3C29 - chains A and C of the 8 polymer chains in the assembly; structure by X-ray diffraction, 2.20 A resolution.

== Chain A ==
Name: Recombinase cre
Source organism: Bacteriophage P1
Reference sequence: P06956 (RECR_BPP1); numbering as in UniProt (aligned over 20-341)
Sequence (322 residues; numbered 20 to 341; the number before each row is that of its first residue):
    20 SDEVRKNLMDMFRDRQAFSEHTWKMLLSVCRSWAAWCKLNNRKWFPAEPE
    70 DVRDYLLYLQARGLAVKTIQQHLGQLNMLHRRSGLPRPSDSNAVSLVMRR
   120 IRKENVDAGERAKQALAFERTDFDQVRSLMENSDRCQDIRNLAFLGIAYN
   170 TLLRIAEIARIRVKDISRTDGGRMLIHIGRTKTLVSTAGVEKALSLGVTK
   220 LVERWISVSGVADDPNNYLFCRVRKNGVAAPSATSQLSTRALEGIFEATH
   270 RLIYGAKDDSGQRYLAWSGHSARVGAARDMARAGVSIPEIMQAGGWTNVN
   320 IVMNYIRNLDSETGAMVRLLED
UniProt features mapped onto this chain:
  - active site: Arg173, His289, Arg292, Trp315, Tyr324 (O-(3'-phospho-DNA)-tyrosine intermediate)

== Chain C ==
Molecule: LoxP DNA, chain C,
Sequence (35 nucleotides; each row starts with the number of its first residue):
     1 TATAACTTCGTATAXTGTATGCTATACGAAGTTAT
Modified residues: 1AP (2,6-diaminopurine nucleotide) at position 15

== How chain A and chain C interact ==
Contacting residue pairs (39):
  Phe37(A) with DC22(C), sugar contact; DT23(C), phosphate contact
  Ser38(A) with DT23(C), hydrogen bond to the phosphate; DA24(C), hydrogen bond to the phosphate
  His40(A) with DA24(C), salt bridge to the phosphate; DT25(C), base contact
  Thr41(A) with DC22(C), sugar contact; DT23(C), hydrogen bond to the phosphate
  Met44(A) with DA24(C), base contact
  Gln90(A) with DT23(C), hydrogen bond to the base
  Gln94(A) with DT23(C), base contact
  Met97(A) with DC22(C), phosphate contact
  Arg100(A) with DG21(C), phosphate contact; DC22(C), salt bridge to the phosphate
  Arg106(A) with DG21(C), salt bridge to the phosphate
  Arg173(A) with DT25(C), phosphate contact
  Ile174(A) with DT25(C), phosphate contact; DA26(C), phosphate contact
  Ala175(A) with DT25(C), hydrogen bond to the phosphate
  Arg243(A) with DT33(C), hydrogen bond to the base; DA34(C), hydrogen bond to the sugar
  Lys244(A) with DT35(C), hydrogen bond to the base
  Asn245(A) with DT35(C), phosphate contact
  Arg259(A) with DC27(C), base contact; DG28(C), hydrogen bond to the base; DA29(C), base contact
  Glu262(A) with DT25(C), sugar contact; DA26(C), phosphate contact; DC27(C), base contact
  Lys276(A) with DG28(C), salt bridge to the phosphate
  Arg282(A) with DA26(C), hydrogen bond to the sugar; DC27(C), phosphate contact
  Tyr283(A) with DA26(C), sugar contact; DC27(C), hydrogen bond to the phosphate
  Ser287(A) with DA26(C), hydrogen bond to the phosphate; DC27(C), phosphate contact
  Gly288(A) with DA26(C), hydrogen bond to the phosphate
  His289(A) with DT25(C), sugar contact; DA26(C), hydrogen bond to the phosphate
Interface residues without a listed pair, chain A (30 interface residues in all): Ala36, Arg101, Ala134, Arg199, Glu266, Leu284

== In short ==
The interface between chain A and chain C involves 30 residues on one side and 12 on the other; the contacts
include 14 hydrogen bonds and 4 salt bridges. Polar pairs include Gln90(A)-DT23(C), Arg243(A)-DT33(C) and
Lys244(A)-DT35(C).
Chain A is Recombinase cre (Bacteriophage P1) and chain C is LoxP DNA, chain C,; the structure, Cre-loxP
Synaptic structure, was determined by X-ray diffraction.
